PDB entry 2VC2 | X-ray diffraction, 3.10 A resolution | chains A and B of the 4 polymer chains in the assembly

== Chain A ==
Molecule: Integrin alpha-iib
From: Homo sapiens
Notes: fragment: headpiece, residues 32-483
UniProtKB: P08514 (ITA2B_HUMAN); residues 1-452 here correspond to UniProt positions 32-483 (UniProt number = residue number + 31)
Amino-acid sequence (452 residues; each row starts with the number of its first residue):
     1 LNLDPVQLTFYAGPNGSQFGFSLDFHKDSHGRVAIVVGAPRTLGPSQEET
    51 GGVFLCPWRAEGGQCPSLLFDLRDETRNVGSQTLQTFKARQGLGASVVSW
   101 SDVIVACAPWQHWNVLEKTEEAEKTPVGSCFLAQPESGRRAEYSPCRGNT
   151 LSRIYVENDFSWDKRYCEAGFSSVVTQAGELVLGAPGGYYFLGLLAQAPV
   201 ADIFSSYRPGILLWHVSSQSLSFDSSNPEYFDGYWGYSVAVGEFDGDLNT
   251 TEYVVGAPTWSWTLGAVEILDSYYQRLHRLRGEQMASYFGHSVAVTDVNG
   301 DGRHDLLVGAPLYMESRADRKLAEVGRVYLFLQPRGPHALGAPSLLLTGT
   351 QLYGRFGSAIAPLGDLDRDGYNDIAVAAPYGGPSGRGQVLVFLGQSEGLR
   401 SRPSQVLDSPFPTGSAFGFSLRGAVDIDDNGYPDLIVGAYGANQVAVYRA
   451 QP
Cystine bridges: Cys56-Cys65, Cys107-Cys130, Cys146-Cys167
Glycans and other covalent adducts: N-acetylglucosamine (NAG) linked to Asn15, Asn249
Bound ions: Ca2+ site 1: Glu243, Asp245, Asp247, Thr250, Glu252; Ca2+ site 2: Asp297, Asn299, Asp301, Arg303, Asp305; Ca2+ site 3: Asp365, Asp367, Asp369, Tyr371, Asp373; Ca2+ site 4: Asp426, Asp428, Asn430, Tyr432, Asp434
Small-molecule neighbours: merck l739758 (180; 2-(S)-[N-(3-pyridylsulfonyl)amino]-3-[[2-carbonyl-5-[2-(piperidin-4-yl)ethyl]-thieno[2,3-b]thiopheneyl]amino]-propionic acid): Asp159, Phe160, Ser161, Tyr189, Tyr190, Leu192, Asp224, Ser225, Ser226, Phe231
UniProt features mapped onto this chain:
  - binding site (Ca(2+)): Glu243, Asp245, Asp247, Thr250, Glu252, Asp297, Asn299, Asp301, Arg303, Asp305, Asp365, Asp367, Asp369, Tyr371, Asp373, Asp426, Asp428, Asn430, Tyr432, Asp434
  - glycosylation (N-linked (GlcNAc...) asparagine): Asn15, Asn249

== Chain B ==
Molecule: Integrin beta-3
From: Homo sapiens
Notes: fragment: headpiece, residues 27-487
UniProtKB: P05106 (ITB3_HUMAN); residues 1-461 here correspond to UniProt positions 27-487 (UniProt number = residue number + 26)
Amino-acid sequence (461 residues; each row starts with the number of its first residue):
     1 GPNICTTRGVSSCQQCLAVSPMCAWCSDEALPLGSPRCDLKENLLKDNCA
    51 PESIEFPVSEARVLEDRPLSDKGSGDSSQVTQVSPQRIALRLRPDDSKNF
   101 SIQVRQVEDYPVDIYYLMDLSYSMKDDLWSIQNLGTKLATQMRKLTSNLR
   151 IGFGAFVDKPVSPYMYISPPEALENPCYDMKTTCLPMFGYKHVLTLTDQV
   201 TRFNEEVKKQSVSRNRDAPEGGFDAIMQATVCDEKIGWRNDASHLLVFTT
   251 DAKTHIALDGRLAGIVQPNDGQCHVGSDNHYSASTTMDYPSLGLMTEKLS
   301 QKNINLIFAVTENVVNLYQNYSELIPGTTVGVLSMDSSNVLQLIVDAYGK
   351 IRSKVELEVRDLPEELSLSFNATCLNNEVIPGLKSCMGLKIGDTVSFSIE
   401 AKVRGCPQEKEKSFTIKPVGFKDSLIVQVTFDCDCACQAQAEPNSHRCNN
   451 GNGTFECGVCR
Not modelled in the structure: 73-76
Cystine bridges: Cys5-Cys23, Cys13-Cys435, Cys16-Cys38, Cys26-Cys49, Cys177-Cys184, Cys232-Cys273, Cys374-Cys386, Cys406-Cys433, Cys437-Cys457, Cys448-Cys460
Glycans and other covalent adducts: N-acetylglucosamine (NAG) linked to Asn99, Asn320, Asn371
Bound ions: Mg2+: Ser121, Ser123, Glu220 (together with merck l739758); Ca2+ site 1: Ser123, Asp126, Asp127, Asp251 (together with glycerol); Ca2+ site 2: Asp158, Asn215, Asp217, Pro219, Glu220
Small-molecule neighbours: merck l739758 (180; 2-(S)-[N-(3-pyridylsulfonyl)amino]-3-[[2-carbonyl-5-[2-(piperidin-4-yl)ethyl]-thieno[2,3-b]thiopheneyl]amino]-propionic acid): Ser121, Tyr122, Ser123, Tyr166, Arg214, Asn215, Arg216, Asp217, Ala218, Glu220
UniProt features mapped onto this chain:
  - region: Cys177 to Cys184 (Involved in CX3CL1-, NRG1-, FGF1- and IGF1-binding), Gln267 to Met287 (CX3CL1-binding)
  - binding site (Mg(2+)): Ser121, Ser123, Glu220
  - binding site (Ca(2+)): Ser123, Asp126, Asp127, Asp158, Asn215, Asp217, Pro219, Glu220, Asp251, Met335
  - glycosylation (N-linked (GlcNAc...) asparagine): Asn99, Asn320, Asn371, Asn452

== How chain A and chain B interact ==
Contacting residue pairs - 67 pairs, chain A then chain B:
  Gln18(A) - Val266(B)
  Phe21(A) - Arg261(B)
  Phe21(A) - Val266(B)  hydrophobic
  Arg41(A) - Gly264(B)  hydrogen bond (side chain-backbone)
  Trp110(A) - Arg261(B)  hydrogen bond (side chain-backbone)
  Trp110(A) - Leu262(B)
  Trp110(A) - Gly264(B)
  His112(A) - Ser162(B)  hydrogen bond
  His112(A) - Ile167(B)
  Asn114(A) - Ser168(B)
  Glu121(A) - Ser168(B)  hydrogen bond
  Glu121(A) - Pro169(B)
  Glu123(A) - Tyr166(B)
  Glu123(A) - Ser168(B)
  Glu123(A) - Arg216(B)  salt bridge
  Lys124(A) - Ile167(B)
  Lys124(A) - Ser168(B)  hydrogen bond (backbone-side chain)
  Thr125(A) - Arg216(B)
  Pro126(A) - Ser162(B)
  Pro126(A) - Pro163(B)  hydrophobic
  Tyr166(A) - Arg216(B)
  Glu168(A) - Pro163(B)
  Glu168(A) - Leu262(B)
  Phe171(A) - Arg261(B)
  Tyr190(A) - Tyr166(B)
  Tyr190(A) - Arg216(B)  hydrogen bond (side chain-backbone)
  Phe191(A) - Pro163(B)  hydrophobic
  Phe191(A) - Asp217(B)
  Phe231(A) - Lys253(B)  hydrogen bond (backbone-side chain)
  Asp232(A) - Pro219(B)
  Asp232(A) - Lys253(B)  salt bridge
  Tyr234(A) - His255(B)
  Tyr234(A) - Asp259(B)
  Tyr234(A) - Leu262(B)  hydrophobic
  Tyr237(A) - Leu258(B)  hydrogen bond (side chain-backbone)
  Tyr237(A) - Arg261(B)
  Tyr237(A) - Leu262(B)  hydrophobic
  Thr259(A) - Asp259(B)
  Trp262(A) - Leu317(B)
  Thr263(A) - Tyr321(B)  hydrogen bond
  Met285(A) - Leu317(B)  hydrophobic
  Met285(A) - Asn320(B)
  Met285(A) - Tyr321(B)  hydrophobic
  Met285(A) - Leu324(B)
  Ala286(A) - Ile256(B)  hydrophobic
  Ala286(A) - Leu292(B)  hydrophobic
  Tyr288(A) - Ala257(B)
  Tyr288(A) - Leu258(B)  hydrogen bond (side chain-backbone)
  Tyr288(A) - Asp259(B)  hydrogen bond
  His291(A) - Leu258(B)
  His291(A) - Arg261(B)
  Pro311(A) - Leu258(B)  hydrophobic
  Leu312(A) - Ala257(B)
  Leu312(A) - Leu258(B)  hydrophobic
  Met314(A) - Gly293(B)
  Met314(A) - Leu324(B)
  Leu322(A) - Leu324(B)
  Glu324(A) - Ser291(B)  hydrogen bond
  Glu324(A) - Gly293(B)
  Tyr353(A) - Gly293(B)  hydrogen bond (side chain-backbone)
  Tyr353(A) - Leu294(B)
  Tyr353(A) - Glu297(B)  hydrogen bond
  Arg355(A) - Leu258(B)
  Arg355(A) - Pro268(B)
  Tyr380(A) - Pro268(B)
  Phe419(A) - Arg261(B)
  Tyr440(A) - Val266(B)
Other interface residues (no listed pair), chain A (42 interface residues in all): Ala95, Pro186, Gly187, Gln284, Arg320
Other interface residues (no listed pair), chain B (34 interface residues in all): Asp179, Ala263, Gln267, Glu323, Pro326

== Overview ==
The interface between chain A and chain B involves 42 residues on one side and 34 on the other; the contacts
include 14 hydrogen bonds and 2 salt bridges. Among the polar pairs are Glu123(A)-Arg216(B),
Asp232(A)-Lys253(B) and Arg41(A)-Gly264(B).
Here chain A is Integrin alpha-iib and chain B is Integrin beta-3, both from Homo sapiens. Entry 2VC2
(Re-refinement of Integrin AlphaIIbBeta3 Headpiece Bound to Antagonist L-739758) was determined by X-ray
diffraction together with 2VDK, 2VDL, 2VDM, 2VDN, 2VDO, 2VDP, 2VDQ and 2VDR from the same study.
